PDB entry 4R18 | X-ray diffraction, 2.40 A resolution | chains R and S of the 28 polymer chains in the assembly

== Chain R ==
Name: Proteasome subunit alpha type-5
Organism: Saccharomyces cerevisiae S288c
Notes: EC 3.4.25.1
Reference sequence: P32379 (PSA5_YEAST); residues -7 to 252 here correspond to UniProt positions 1-260 (UniProt number = residue number + 8)
Chain sequence (260 residues; each row starts with the number of its first residue; numbers below 1 keep their minus sign (Met-7 is residue -7)):
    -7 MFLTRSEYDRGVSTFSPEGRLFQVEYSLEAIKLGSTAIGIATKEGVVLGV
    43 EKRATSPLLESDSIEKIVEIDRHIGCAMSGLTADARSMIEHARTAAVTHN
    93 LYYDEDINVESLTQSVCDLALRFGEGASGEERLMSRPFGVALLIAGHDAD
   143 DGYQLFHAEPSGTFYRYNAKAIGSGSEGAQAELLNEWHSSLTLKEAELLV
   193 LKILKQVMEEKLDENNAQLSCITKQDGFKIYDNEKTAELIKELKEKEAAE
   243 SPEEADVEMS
Disordered / not traced: -7 to 0, 118-124, 243-252

== Chain S ==
Name: Proteasome subunit alpha type-6
Organism: Saccharomyces cerevisiae S288c
Notes: EC 3.4.25.1
Reference sequence: P40302 (PSA6_YEAST); residues 0-233 here correspond to UniProt positions 1-234 (UniProt number = residue number + 1)
Chain sequence (234 residues; numbered 0 to 233; the number before each row is that of its first residue; numbering starts at 0):
     0 MFRNNYDGDTVTFSPTGRLFQVEYALEAIKQGSVTVGLRSNTHAVLVALK
    50 RNADELSSYQKKIIKCDEHMGLSLAGLAPDARVLSNYLRQQCNYSSLVFN
   100 RKLAVERAGHLLCDKAQKNTQSYGGRPYGVGLLIIGYDKSGAHLLEFQPS
   150 GNVTELYGTAIGARSQGAKTYLERTLDTFIKIDGNPDELIKAGVEAISQS
   200 LRDESLTVDNLSIAIVGKDTPFTIYDGEAVAKYI
Disordered / not traced: 0-2
Curated features (UniProtKB/Swiss-Prot):
  - modified residue: Ser13 (Phosphoserine)
  - cross-link: Lys190 (Glycyl lysine isopeptide (Lys-Gly) (interchain with G-Cter in ubiquitin))

== Chain R / chain S interface ==
Residue-residue contacts - 41 pairs, chain R then chain S:
  Ser5(R) with Gly123(S); Arg125(S)
  Thr6(R) with Gly7(S), hydrogen bond (side chain-backbone); Gln20(S)
  Phe7(R) with Gln20(S), hydrogen bond (backbone-side chain); Tyr23(S); Arg125(S); Pro126(S)
  Ser8(R) with Tyr23(S)
  Pro9(R) with Tyr23(S), hydrophobic; Glu26(S)
  Glu10(R) with Glu26(S); Gln30(S)
  Gly11(R) with Tyr23(S); Ala27(S)
  Leu13(R) with Arg125(S)
  Gln106(R) with Arg81(S), hydrogen bond
  Asp110(R) with Arg81(S), salt bridge
  Leu113(R) with Pro78(S), hydrophobic; Arg125(S)
  Ser153(R) with Pro78(S)
  Gly154(R) with Pro78(S)
  Thr155(R) with Gln59(S)
  Phe156(R) with Gln59(S)
  Tyr157(R) with Arg50(S), hydrogen bond (side chain-backbone); Ala52(S); Ser57(S); Gln59(S)
  Arg158(R) with Ser56(S); Ser57(S), hydrogen bond (backbone-backbone)
  Tyr159(R) with Ala52(S); Asp53(S); Leu55(S); Ser56(S)
  Asn160(R) with Leu55(S), hydrogen bond (backbone-backbone)
  Ala161(R) with Leu55(S)
  Gln172(R) with Asp53(S), hydrogen bond; Leu55(S)
  Leu175(R) with Leu55(S)
  Leu176(R) with Leu55(S), hydrophobic
  Trp179(R) with Leu55(S), hydrophobic
Other interface residues (no listed pair), chain R (26 interface residues in all): Arg2, Gly3
Other interface residues (no listed pair), chain S (25 interface residues in all): Asp6, Ala24, Asn51, Glu54, Leu76, Asp79, Gly128

== Summary ==
26 residues of chain R face 25 of chain S across their interface, with 7 hydrogen bonds and 1 salt bridge.
Polar contacts include Asp110(R)-Arg81(S), Thr6(R)-Gly7(S) and Phe7(R)-Gln20(S).
Here chain R is Proteasome subunit alpha type-5 and chain S is Proteasome subunit alpha type-6, both from
Saccharomyces cerevisiae S288c. Entry 4R18 (Ligand-induced Lys33-Thr1 crosslinking at subunit beta5 of the
yeast 20S proteasome) was determined by X-ray diffraction, deposited together with 4R17.
